5C07 - chains A and B of the 5 polymer chains in the assembly; structure by X-ray diffraction, 2.11 A resolution.

== Chain A ==
Protein: HLA class I histocompatibility antigen, A-2 alpha chain
From: Homo sapiens
Reference sequence: P01892 (1A02_HUMAN); residues 1-276 here correspond to UniProt positions 25-300 (UniProt number = residue number + 24)
Sequence (277 residues; row label = number of the first residue in the row; numbering starts at 0):
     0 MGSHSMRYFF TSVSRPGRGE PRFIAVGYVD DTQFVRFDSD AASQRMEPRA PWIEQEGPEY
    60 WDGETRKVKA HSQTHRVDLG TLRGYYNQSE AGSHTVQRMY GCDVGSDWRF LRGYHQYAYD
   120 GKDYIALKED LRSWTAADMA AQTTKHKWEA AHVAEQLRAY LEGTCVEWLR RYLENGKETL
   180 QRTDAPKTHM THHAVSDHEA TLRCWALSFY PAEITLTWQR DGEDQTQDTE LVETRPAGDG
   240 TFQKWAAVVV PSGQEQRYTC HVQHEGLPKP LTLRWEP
Disordered / not traced: 0
Construct notes: initiating methionine (0)
Cystine bridges: Cys101-Cys164, Cys203-Cys259

== Chain B ==
Protein: Beta-2-microglobulin
From: Homo sapiens
Reference sequence: P61769 (B2MG_HUMAN); residues 1-99 here correspond to UniProt positions 21-119 (UniProt number = residue number + 20)
Sequence (100 residues; numbered 0 to 99; the number before each row is that of its first residue; numbering starts at 0):
     0 MIQRTPKIQV YSRHPAENGK SNFLNCYVSG FHPSDIEVDL LKNGERIEKV EHSDLSFSKD
    60 WSFYLLYYTE FTPTEKDEYA CRVNHVTLSQ PKIVKWDRDM
Construct notes: initiating methionine (0)
Cystine bridges: Cys25-Cys80
Curated features (UniProtKB/Swiss-Prot):
  - modified residue: Gln2 (Pyrrolidone carboxylic acid)
  - glycosylation: Ile1 (N-linked (Glc) (glycation) isoleucine), Lys19 (N-linked (Glc) (glycation) lysine), Lys41 (N-linked (Glc) (glycation) lysine), Lys48 (N-linked (Glc) (glycation) lysine), Lys58 (N-linked (Glc) (glycation) lysine), Lys91 (N-linked (Glc) (glycation) lysine), Lys94 (N-linked (Glc) (glycation) lysine)

== Chain A / chain B interface ==
Pairs across the interface (55):
  Phe8(A) - Ser55(B)
  Phe8(A) - Phe56(B)
  Thr10(A) - Phe56(B)
  Thr10(A) - Phe62(B)
  Val12(A) - Ser33(B)
  Ile23(A) - Leu54(B)
  Val25(A) - Asp53(B)
  Val25(A) - Leu54(B)
  Val25(A) - Ser55(B)
  Tyr27(A) - Ser55(B)
  Tyr27(A) - Tyr63(B)  hydrogen bond
  Gln32(A) - Asp53(B)  hydrogen bond
  Arg35(A) - Asp53(B)  salt bridge
  Arg48(A) - Asp53(B)  salt bridge
  His93(A) - Met0(B)
  Gln96(A) - His31(B)  hydrogen bond
  Gln96(A) - Phe56(B)
  Gln96(A) - Trp60(B)  hydrogen bond (side chain-backbone)
  Gln96(A) - Phe62(B)
  Arg97(A) - Phe56(B)
  Gln115(A) - Trp60(B)
  Tyr116(A) - Trp60(B)
  Ala117(A) - Trp60(B)
  Asp119(A) - Met0(B)
  Asp119(A) - Ile1(B)
  Asp119(A) - His31(B)
  Gly120(A) - Arg3(B)  hydrogen bond (backbone-side chain)
  Gly120(A) - His31(B)
  Gly120(A) - Trp60(B)
  Lys121(A) - Ile1(B)
  Asp122(A) - Trp60(B)  hydrogen bond
  His192(A) - Asp98(B)  salt bridge
  Arg202(A) - Asp98(B)  hydrogen bond (side chain-backbone)
  Arg202(A) - Met99(B)
  Trp204(A) - Asp98(B)
  Trp204(A) - Met99(B)
  Val231(A) - Gln8(B)
  Glu232(A) - Lys6(B)  salt bridge
  Glu232(A) - Gln8(B)  hydrogen bond (backbone-side chain)
  Glu232(A) - Tyr26(B)
  Glu232(A) - Ser28(B)  hydrogen bond
  Arg234(A) - Gln8(B)  hydrogen bond
  Arg234(A) - Tyr10(B)
  Arg234(A) - Met99(B)  hydrogen bond (side chain-backbone)
  Pro235(A) - Tyr10(B)  hydrogen bond (backbone-side chain)
  Pro235(A) - Asn24(B)
  Pro235(A) - Tyr26(B)
  Ala236(A) - Arg12(B)  hydrogen bond (backbone-side chain)
  Ala236(A) - Asn24(B)
  Gly237(A) - Arg12(B)
  Gly237(A) - Leu65(B)
  Gln242(A) - Tyr10(B)
  Gln242(A) - Ser11(B)  hydrogen bond (side chain-backbone)
  Gln242(A) - Arg12(B)  hydrogen bond (side chain-backbone)
  Trp244(A) - Met99(B)
Other interface residues (no listed pair), chain A (37 interface residues in all): Phe9, Ser92, Thr94, Met98, Leu206, Thr233, Asp238
Other interface residues (no listed pair), chain B (26 interface residues in all): His13, Pro14, Asp59

== Overview ==
37 residues of chain A face 26 of chain B across their interface, with 15 hydrogen bonds and 4 salt bridges.
Polar pairs include Arg35(A)-Asp53(B), Arg48(A)-Asp53(B) and His192(A)-Asp98(B).
Here chain A is HLA class I histocompatibility antigen, A-2 alpha chain and chain B is Beta-2-microglobulin,
both from Homo sapiens. Entry 5C07 (1E6 TCR in complex with HLA-A02 carrying YQFGPDFPIA) was determined by
X-ray diffraction together with 5C08, 5C09, 5C0A, 5C0B, 5C0C, 5C0D and 6 further entries from the same study.
